Entry 6YYT (electron microscopy, 2.90 A resolution); this record covers chains A and C of the 8 polymer chains in the assembly.

[Chain A]
Protein: nsp12
From: Severe acute respiratory syndrome coronavirus 2
Notes: EC 3.4.19.12, 3.4.22.-, 3.4.22.69, 2.7.7.48, 3.6.4.12, 3.6.4.13, 3.1.13.-, 3.1.-.-, 2.1.1.-
UniProt: P0DTD1 (R1AB_SARS2); residues 1-932 here correspond to UniProt positions 4393-5324 (UniProt number = residue number + 4392)
Amino-acid sequence (935 residues; each row starts with the number of its first residue; numbers below 1 keep their minus sign (Ser-2 is residue -2)):
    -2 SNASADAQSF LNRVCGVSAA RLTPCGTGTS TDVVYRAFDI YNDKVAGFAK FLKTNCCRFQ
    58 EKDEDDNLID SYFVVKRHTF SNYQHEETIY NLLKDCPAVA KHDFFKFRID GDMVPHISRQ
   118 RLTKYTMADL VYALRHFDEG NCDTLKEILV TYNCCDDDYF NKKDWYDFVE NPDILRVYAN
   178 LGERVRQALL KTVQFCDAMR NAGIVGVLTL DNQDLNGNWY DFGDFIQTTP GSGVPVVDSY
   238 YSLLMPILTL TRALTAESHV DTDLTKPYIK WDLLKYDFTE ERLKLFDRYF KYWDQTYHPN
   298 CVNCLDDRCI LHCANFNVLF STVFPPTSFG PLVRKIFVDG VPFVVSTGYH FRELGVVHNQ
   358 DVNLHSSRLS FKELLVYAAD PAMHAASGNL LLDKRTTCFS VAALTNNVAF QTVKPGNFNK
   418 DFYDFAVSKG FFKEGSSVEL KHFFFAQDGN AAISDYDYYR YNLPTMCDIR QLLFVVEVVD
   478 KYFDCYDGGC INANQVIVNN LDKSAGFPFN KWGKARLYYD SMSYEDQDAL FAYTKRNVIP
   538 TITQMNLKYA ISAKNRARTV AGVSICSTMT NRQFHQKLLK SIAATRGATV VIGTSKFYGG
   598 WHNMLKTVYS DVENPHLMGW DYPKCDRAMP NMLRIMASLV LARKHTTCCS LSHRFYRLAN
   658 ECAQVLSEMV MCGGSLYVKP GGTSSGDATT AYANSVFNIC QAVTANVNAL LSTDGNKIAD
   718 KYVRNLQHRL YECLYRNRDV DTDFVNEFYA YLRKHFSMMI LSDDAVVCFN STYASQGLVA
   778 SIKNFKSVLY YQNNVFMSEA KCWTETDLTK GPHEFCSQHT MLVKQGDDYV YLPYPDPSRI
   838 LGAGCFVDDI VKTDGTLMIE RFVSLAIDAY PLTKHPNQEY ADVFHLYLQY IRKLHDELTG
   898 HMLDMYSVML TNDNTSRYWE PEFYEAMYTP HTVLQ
Not modelled in the structure: -2 to 30, 51-76, 98-117, 930-932
Construct notes: expression tag (-2 to 0)
Bound ions: Zn2+ site 1: His295, Cys301, Cys306, Cys310; Zn2+ site 2: Cys487, His642, Cys645, Cys646
Curated features (UniProtKB/Swiss-Prot):
  - region: Lys545 to Arg555 (Interaction with RMP Remdesivir), Thr582 to Pro620 (RdRp Palm N-ter)
  - active site: Ser759, Asp760, Asp761
  - binding site (Mn(2+)): Asn209, Asp218
  - binding site (Zn(2+)): His295, Cys301, Cys306, Cys310, Cys487, His642, Cys645, Cys646
  - site: Gln932 (Cleavage)
From the paper describing this entry:
  - catalytic residues: Asp760, Asp761 (citing earlier work)
  - specificity-determining residues: Asp623, Ser682, Asn691 (proposed by the authors, not directly observed)

[Chain C]
Protein: nsp7
From: Severe acute respiratory syndrome coronavirus 2
Notes: EC 3.4.19.12, 3.4.22.-, 3.4.22.69, 2.7.7.48, 3.6.4.12, 3.6.4.13, 3.1.13.-, 3.1.-.-, 2.1.1.-
UniProt: P0DTD1 (R1AB_SARS2); residues 1-83 here correspond to UniProt positions 3860-3942 (UniProt number = residue number + 3859)
Amino-acid sequence (86 residues; row label = number of the first residue in the row; numbers below 1 keep their minus sign (Ser-2 is residue -2)):
    -2 SNASKMSDVK CTSVVLLSVL QQLRVESSSK LWAQCVQLHN DILLAKDTTE AFEKMVSLLS
    58 VLLSMQGAVD INKLCEEMLD NRATLQ
Not modelled in the structure: -2 to 0, 74-83
Construct notes: expression tag (-2 to 0)
Curated features (UniProtKB/Swiss-Prot):
  - site: Gln83 (Cleavage)

[Interface between chain A and chain C]
Pairs across the interface (33; chain A residue first):
  Thr409(A) - Glu23(C)
  Thr409(A) - Trp29(C)
  Val410(A) - Trp29(C)
  Lys411(A) - Gln18(C)
  Pro412(A) - Leu14(C)
  Pro412(A) - Ser15(C)
  Pro412(A) - Gln18(C)
  Pro412(A) - Trp29(C)  hydrophobic
  Gly413(A) - Val11(C)
  Phe415(A) - Cys8(C)  hydrophobic
  Phe415(A) - Val12(C)  hydrophobic
  Tyr420(A) - Ser4(C)  hydrogen bond
  Tyr420(A) - Asp5(C)  hydrogen bond (side chain-backbone)
  Tyr420(A) - Cys8(C)  hydrophobic
  Phe429(A) - Ser1(C)  hydrogen bond (backbone-backbone)
  Phe429(A) - Ser4(C)
  Lys430(A) - Ser1(C)
  Glu431(A) - Ser1(C)
  Phe440(A) - Lys7(C)
  Phe440(A) - Leu40(C)  hydrophobic
  Phe441(A) - His36(C)
  Phe442(A) - Asn37(C)
  Phe442(A) - Leu40(C)  hydrophobic
  Phe442(A) - Leu41(C)  hydrophobic
  Ala443(A) - Leu14(C)  hydrophobic
  Ala443(A) - Val33(C)
  Ala443(A) - Asn37(C)  hydrogen bond (backbone-side chain)
  Gln444(A) - Trp29(C)  hydrogen bond (backbone-side chain)
  Gln444(A) - Val33(C)
  Asp445(A) - Trp29(C)
  Asp445(A) - Ala30(C)
  Ala550(A) - Leu41(C)
  Asn552(A) - Leu41(C)
Other interface residues (no listed pair), chain A (20 interface residues in all): Lys551, Phe843

[In short]
The interface between chain A and chain C involves 20 residues on one side and 18 on the other; the contacts
include 5 hydrogen bonds. Polar pairs include Tyr420(A)-Ser4(C), Tyr420(A)-Asp5(C) and Ala443(A)-Asn37(C).
From the paper: catalytic residues Asp760(A) and Asp761(A); specificity determinants Asp623(A), Ser682(A) and
Asn691(A).
Here chain A is nsp12 and chain C is nsp7, both from Severe acute respiratory syndrome coronavirus 2. Entry
6YYT (Structure of replicating SARS-CoV-2 polymerase) was determined by electron microscopy.
